3ZCJ - chain A; structure by X-ray diffraction, 3.25 A resolution.

== Chain A ==
Name: CAGL
From: Helicobacter pylori
UniProtKB: O25272 (O25272_HELPY); numbering as in UniProt (aligned over 21-237)
Amino-acid sequence (220 residues; each row starts with the number of its first residue):
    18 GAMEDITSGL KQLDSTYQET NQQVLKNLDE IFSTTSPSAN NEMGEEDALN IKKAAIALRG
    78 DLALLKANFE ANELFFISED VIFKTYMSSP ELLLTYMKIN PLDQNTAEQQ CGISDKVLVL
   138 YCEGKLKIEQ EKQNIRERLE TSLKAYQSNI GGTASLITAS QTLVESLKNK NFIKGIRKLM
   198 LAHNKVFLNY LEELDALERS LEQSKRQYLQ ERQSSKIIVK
Disordered / not traced: 18-20, 52-57, 232-237
Differences from the reference sequence: expression tag (18-20)
Modified positions: Lys28, Lys43, Lys69, Lys70, Lys83, Lys101, Lys115, Lys133, Lys142, Lys144, Lys149, Lys161, Lys185, Lys187, Lys191, Lys195, Lys202, Lys222 (n-dimethyl-lysine; MLY); Lys233, Lys237 (N-dimethyl-lysine; MLY)
Disulfide bonds: Cys128-Cys139

== In short ==
Chain A is CAGL (Helicobacter pylori); the structure, Crystal structure of Helicobacter pylori T4SS protein
CagL in a tetragonal crystal form with a helical ..., was determined by X-ray diffraction together with 3ZCI
from the same study.
